PDB entry 7PW5 | electron microscopy, 3.40 A resolution | chains A and C of the 3 polymer chains in the assembly

== Chain A ==
Name: SMG1, Serine/threonine-protein kinase SMG1
Source organism: Homo sapiens
Notes: EC 2.7.11.1
Reference sequence: Q96Q15 (SMG1_HUMAN); residue numbers follow UniProt; this construct covers 311-1638, 1727-1978, 2035-2056, 2088-3661
Amino-acid sequence (3657 residues; numbered 1 to 3661 plus 42 insertion-coded residues; 46 numbers in that range are skipped by the numbering (no residue carries them; nothing is unmodelled there); the number before each row is that of its first residue; a row labelled like 1638A-1638K holds insertion residues (1638A, then the next letters in order); X marks 481 residues of unknown identity (built as UNK)):
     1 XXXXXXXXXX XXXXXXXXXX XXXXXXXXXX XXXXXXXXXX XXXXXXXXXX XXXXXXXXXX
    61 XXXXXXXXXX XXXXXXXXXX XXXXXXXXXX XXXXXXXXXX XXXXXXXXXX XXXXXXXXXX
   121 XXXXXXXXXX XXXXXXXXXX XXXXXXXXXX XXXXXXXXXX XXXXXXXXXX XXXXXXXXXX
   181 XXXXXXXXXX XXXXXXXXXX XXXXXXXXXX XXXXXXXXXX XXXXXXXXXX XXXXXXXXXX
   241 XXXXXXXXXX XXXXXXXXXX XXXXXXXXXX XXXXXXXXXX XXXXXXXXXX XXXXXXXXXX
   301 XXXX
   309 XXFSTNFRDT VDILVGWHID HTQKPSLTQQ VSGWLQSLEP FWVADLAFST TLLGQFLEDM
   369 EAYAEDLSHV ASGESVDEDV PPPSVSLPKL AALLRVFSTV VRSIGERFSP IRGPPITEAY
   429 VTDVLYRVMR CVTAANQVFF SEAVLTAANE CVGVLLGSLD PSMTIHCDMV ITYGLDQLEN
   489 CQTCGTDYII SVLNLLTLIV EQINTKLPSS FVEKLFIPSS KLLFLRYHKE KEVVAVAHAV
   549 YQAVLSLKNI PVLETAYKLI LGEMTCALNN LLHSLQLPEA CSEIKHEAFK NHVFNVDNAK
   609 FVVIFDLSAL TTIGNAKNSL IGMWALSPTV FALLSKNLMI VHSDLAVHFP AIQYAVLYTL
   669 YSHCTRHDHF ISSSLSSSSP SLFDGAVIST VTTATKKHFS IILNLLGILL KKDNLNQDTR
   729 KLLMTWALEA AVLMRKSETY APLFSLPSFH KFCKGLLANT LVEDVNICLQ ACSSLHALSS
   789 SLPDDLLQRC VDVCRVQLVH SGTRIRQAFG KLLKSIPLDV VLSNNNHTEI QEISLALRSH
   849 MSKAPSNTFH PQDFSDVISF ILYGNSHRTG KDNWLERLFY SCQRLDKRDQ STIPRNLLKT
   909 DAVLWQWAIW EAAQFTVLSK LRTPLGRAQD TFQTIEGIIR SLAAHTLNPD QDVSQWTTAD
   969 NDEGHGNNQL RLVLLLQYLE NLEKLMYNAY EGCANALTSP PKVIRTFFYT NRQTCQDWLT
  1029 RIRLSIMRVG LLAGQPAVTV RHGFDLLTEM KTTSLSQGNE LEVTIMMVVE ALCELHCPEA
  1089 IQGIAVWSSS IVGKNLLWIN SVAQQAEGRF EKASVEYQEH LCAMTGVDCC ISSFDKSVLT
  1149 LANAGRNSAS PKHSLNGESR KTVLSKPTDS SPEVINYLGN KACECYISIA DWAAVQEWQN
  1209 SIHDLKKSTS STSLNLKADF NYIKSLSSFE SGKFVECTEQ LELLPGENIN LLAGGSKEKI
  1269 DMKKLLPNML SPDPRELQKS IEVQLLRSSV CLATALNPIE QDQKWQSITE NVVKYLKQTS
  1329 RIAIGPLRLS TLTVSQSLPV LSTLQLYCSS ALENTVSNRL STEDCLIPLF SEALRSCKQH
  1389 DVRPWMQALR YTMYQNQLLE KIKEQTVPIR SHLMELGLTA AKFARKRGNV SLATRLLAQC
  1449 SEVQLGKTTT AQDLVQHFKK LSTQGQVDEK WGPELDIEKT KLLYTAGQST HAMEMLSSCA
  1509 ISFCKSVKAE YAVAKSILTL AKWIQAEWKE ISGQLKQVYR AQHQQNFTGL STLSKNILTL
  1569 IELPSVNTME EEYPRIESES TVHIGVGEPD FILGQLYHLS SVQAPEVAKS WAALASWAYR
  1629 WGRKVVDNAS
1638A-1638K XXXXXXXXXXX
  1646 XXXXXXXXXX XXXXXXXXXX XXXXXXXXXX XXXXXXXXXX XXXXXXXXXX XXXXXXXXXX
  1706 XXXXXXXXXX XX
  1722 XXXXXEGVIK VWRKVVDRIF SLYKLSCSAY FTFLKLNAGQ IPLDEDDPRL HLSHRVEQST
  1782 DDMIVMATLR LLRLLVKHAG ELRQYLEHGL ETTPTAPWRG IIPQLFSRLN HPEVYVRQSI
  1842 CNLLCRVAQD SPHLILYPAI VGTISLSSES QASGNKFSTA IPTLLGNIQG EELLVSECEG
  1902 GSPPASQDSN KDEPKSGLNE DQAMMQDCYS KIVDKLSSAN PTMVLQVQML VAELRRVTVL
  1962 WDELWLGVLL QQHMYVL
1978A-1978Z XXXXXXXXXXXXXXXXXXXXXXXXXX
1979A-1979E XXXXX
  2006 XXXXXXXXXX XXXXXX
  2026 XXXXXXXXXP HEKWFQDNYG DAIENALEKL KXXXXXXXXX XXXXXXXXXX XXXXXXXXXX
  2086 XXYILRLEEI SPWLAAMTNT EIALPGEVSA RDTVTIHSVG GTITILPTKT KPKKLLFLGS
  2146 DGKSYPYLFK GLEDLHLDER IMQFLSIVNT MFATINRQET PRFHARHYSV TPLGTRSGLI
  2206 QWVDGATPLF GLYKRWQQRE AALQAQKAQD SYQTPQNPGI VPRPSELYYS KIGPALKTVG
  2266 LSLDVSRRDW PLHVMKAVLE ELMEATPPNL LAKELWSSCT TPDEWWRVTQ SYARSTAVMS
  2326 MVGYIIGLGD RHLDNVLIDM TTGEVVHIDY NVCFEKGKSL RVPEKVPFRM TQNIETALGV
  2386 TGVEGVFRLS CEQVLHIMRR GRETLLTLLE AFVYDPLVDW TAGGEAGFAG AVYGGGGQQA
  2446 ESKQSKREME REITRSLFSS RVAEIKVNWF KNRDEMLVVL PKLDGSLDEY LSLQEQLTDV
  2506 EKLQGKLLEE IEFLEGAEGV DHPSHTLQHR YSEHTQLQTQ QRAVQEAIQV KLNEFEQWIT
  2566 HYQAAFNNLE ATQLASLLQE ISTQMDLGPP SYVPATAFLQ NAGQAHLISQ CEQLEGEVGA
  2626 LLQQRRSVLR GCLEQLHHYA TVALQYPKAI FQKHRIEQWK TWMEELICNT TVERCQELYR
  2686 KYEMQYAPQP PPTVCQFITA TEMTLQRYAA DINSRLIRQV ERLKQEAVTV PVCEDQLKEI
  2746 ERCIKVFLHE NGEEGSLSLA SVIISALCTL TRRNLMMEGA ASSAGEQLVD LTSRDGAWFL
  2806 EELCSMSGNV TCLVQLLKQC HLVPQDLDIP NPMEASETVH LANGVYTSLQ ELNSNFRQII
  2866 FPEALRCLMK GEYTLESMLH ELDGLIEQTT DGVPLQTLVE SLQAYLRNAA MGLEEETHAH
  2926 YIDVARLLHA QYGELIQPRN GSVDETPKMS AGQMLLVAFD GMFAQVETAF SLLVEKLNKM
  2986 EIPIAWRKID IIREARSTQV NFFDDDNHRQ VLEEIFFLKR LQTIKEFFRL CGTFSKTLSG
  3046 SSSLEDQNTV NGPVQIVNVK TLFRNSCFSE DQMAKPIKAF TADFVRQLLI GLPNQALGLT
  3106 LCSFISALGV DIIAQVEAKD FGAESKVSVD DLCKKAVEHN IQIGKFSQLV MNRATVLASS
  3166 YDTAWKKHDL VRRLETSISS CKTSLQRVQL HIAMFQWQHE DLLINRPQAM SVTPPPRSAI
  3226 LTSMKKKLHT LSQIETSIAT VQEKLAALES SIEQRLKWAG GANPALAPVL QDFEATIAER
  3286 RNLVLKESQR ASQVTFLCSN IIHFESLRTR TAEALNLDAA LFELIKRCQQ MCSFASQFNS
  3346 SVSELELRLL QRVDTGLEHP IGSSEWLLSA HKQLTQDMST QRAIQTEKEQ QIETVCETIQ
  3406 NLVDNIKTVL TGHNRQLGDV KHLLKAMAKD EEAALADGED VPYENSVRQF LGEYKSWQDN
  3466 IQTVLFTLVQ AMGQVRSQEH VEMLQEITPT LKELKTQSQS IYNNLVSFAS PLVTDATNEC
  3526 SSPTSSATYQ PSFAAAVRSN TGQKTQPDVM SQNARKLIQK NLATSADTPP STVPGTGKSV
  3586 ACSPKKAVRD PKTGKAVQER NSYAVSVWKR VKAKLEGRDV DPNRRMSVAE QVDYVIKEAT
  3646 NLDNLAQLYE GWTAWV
Not modelled in the structure: 1-146, 157-161, 176-190, 202-206, 225-228, 245-247, 266, 286-289, 309-310, 325-333, 348-354, 377-391, 413-426, 627-631, 683-697, 878-880, 896-899, 1061-1066, 1100-1102, 1152-1177, 1260-1268, 1306-1312, 1451-1456, 1468-1477, 1553-1557, 1574-1583, 1638A-1638K, 1658-1662, 1678-1702, 1722-1726, 1760-1778, 1866-1922, 1960-1961, 1978A-1978Z, 1979A-1979E, 2026-2034, 2057-2067, 2084-2087, 2096-2099, 2233-2244, 2428-3606
Differences from the reference sequence: conflict Arg743 (Lys in Q96Q15), Ser1209 (Ala in Q96Q15)
Small-molecule neighbours:
  - 88C (1-[4-[4-[2-[[4-chloranyl-3-(diethylsulfamoyl)phenyl]amino]pyrimidin-4-yl]pyridin-2-yl]phenyl]-3-methyl-urea): Lys2155, Asp2159, Leu2160, Asp2163, Tyr2193, Ile2205, Gln2206, Trp2207, Val2208, Ala2211, Pro2213, Asp2339, Leu2342, Ile2353, Asp2354, Asn2356
  - inositol hexakisphosphate (IHP): Lys1386, Arg1433, Lys1434, Lys1489, Tyr1519, Lys1523, Lys1530, Lys1617
UniProt features mapped onto this chain:
  - region: Ile2130 to Lys2136 (G-loop), Gly2332 to Asn2340 (Catalytic loop), His2352 to Thr2376 (Activation loop)
  - natural variant: Ser2171 (S2171C: In a breast pleomorphic lobular carcinoma sample), Ile3239 (I3239T: In a breast infiltrating ductal carcinoma sample), Lys3583 (K3583Q: In a breast infiltrating ductal carcinoma sample)
  - modified residue: Thr3550 (Phosphothreonine), Ser3556 (Phosphoserine), Ser3570 (Phosphoserine), Thr3573 (Phosphothreonine), Thr3577 (Phosphothreonine)
  - mutagenesis: Asp2335 (D2335A: Loss of function)
What the authors report for this chain:
  - specificity-determining residues: Pro2213, Asp2339, Asn2356 (proposed by the authors, not directly observed)

== Chain C ==
Name: Protein SMG9
Source organism: Homo sapiens
Reference sequence: Q9H0W8 (SMG9_HUMAN); residues 1-520 here = UniProt positions 1-520
Amino-acid sequence (520 residues; each row starts with the number of its first residue):
     1 MSESGHSQPG LYGIERRRRW KEPGSGGPQN LSGPGGRERD YIAPWERERR DASEETSTSV
    61 MQKTPIILSK PPAERSKQPP PPTAPAAPPA PAPLEKPIVL MKPREEGKGP VAVTGASTPE
   121 GTAPPPPAAP APPKGEKEGQ RPTQPVYQIQ NRGMGTAAPA AMDPVVGQAK LLPPERMKHS
   181 IKLVDDQMNW CDSAIEYLLD QTDVLVVGVL GLQGTGKSMV MSLLSANTPE EDQRTYVFRA
   241 QSAEMKERGG NQTSGIDFFI TQERIVFLDT QPILSPSILD HLINNDRKLP PEYNLPHTYV
   301 EMQSLQIAAF LFTVCHVVIV VQDWFTDLSL YRFLQTAEMV KPSTPSPSHE SSSSSGSDEG
   361 TEYYPHLVFL QNKARREDFC PRKLRQMHLM IDQLMAHSHL RYKGTLSMLQ CNVFPGLPPD
   421 FLDSEVNLFL VPFMDSEAES ENPPRAGPGS SPLFSLLPGY RGHPSFQSLV SKLRSQVMSM
   481 ARPQLSHTIL TEKNWFHYAA RIWDGVRKSS ALAEYSRLLA
Not modelled in the structure: 1-169, 286-292, 344-360, 436-451, 520
Bound ions: Mg2+: Ser218, Thr253 (together with ATP)
Small-molecule neighbours: ATP (adenosine-5'-triphosphate): Leu212, Gln213, Gly214, Thr215, Gly216, Lys217, Ser218, Met219, Gln233, Ala240, Gln241, Lys246, Asn251, Gln252, Thr253, Pro272, Asn372, Lys373, Pro432, Phe433, Met434, Phe466
UniProt features mapped onto this chain:
  - modified residue: Ser2 (N-acetylserine), Ser4 (Phosphoserine), Ser7 (Phosphoserine), Ser32 (Phosphoserine), Ser53 (Phosphoserine), Ser451 (Phosphoserine)
  - natural variant: Val184 (V184A: In NEDITPO; uncertain significance)

== Chain A / chain C interface ==
Contacting residue pairs (55):
  Val655(A) - Pro381(C)
  Val655(A) - Gly416(C)
  Val655(A) - Leu417(C)
  His656(A) - Pro381(C)
  His656(A) - Phe421(C)
  Tyr662(A) - Tyr460(C)  hydrophobic
  Tyr666(A) - Phe454(C)
  Tyr669(A) - Phe454(C)  hydrophobic
  Tyr669(A) - Leu457(C)  hydrophobic
  Ser670(A) - Phe454(C)
  Asn722(A) - Pro415(C)
  Leu723(A) - Pro415(C)
  Gln725(A) - Pro464(C)
  Gln725(A) - Ser465(C)  hydrogen bond (side chain-backbone)
  Asp726(A) - Gly459(C)
  Asp726(A) - Tyr460(C)
  Asp726(A) - Arg461(C)
  Asp726(A) - Gly462(C)  hydrogen bond (side chain-backbone)
  Lys729(A) - Pro458(C)
  Leu730(A) - Leu457(C)  hydrophobic
  Thr733(A) - Leu453(C)
  Thr733(A) - Leu457(C)
  Glu737(A) - Leu453(C)
  Glu737(A) - Phe454(C)
  His858(A) - Gln201(C)
  His858(A) - Asp203(C)  salt bridge
  His858(A) - Arg482(C)
  Pro859(A) - Gln201(C)
  Gln860(A) - Gln201(C)
  Ser863(A) - Leu171(C)
  Ser867(A) - Leu171(C)
  His875(A) - Pro173(C)
  His875(A) - Arg176(C)  hydrogen bond (backbone-side chain)
  Arg876(A) - Gln262(C)
  Thr877(A) - Arg176(C)
  Thr877(A) - Gln262(C)
  Arg885(A) - Ser225(C)  hydrogen bond (side chain-backbone)
  Arg885(A) - Glu263(C)  salt bridge
  Tyr888(A) - Ser475(C)
  Tyr888(A) - Met478(C)
  Tyr888(A) - Ser479(C)  hydrogen bond (backbone-side chain)
  Ser889(A) - Glu263(C)
  Ser889(A) - Arg482(C)  hydrogen bond (backbone-side chain)
  Gln891(A) - Ser479(C)
  Arg892(A) - Asp203(C)  salt bridge
  Arg892(A) - Ser479(C)
  Arg892(A) - Met480(C)
  Arg892(A) - Ala481(C)
  Arg892(A) - Arg482(C)
  Leu893(A) - Thr405(C)
  Leu893(A) - Gln476(C)
  Leu893(A) - Ser479(C)  hydrogen bond (backbone-backbone)
  Leu893(A) - Met480(C)  hydrophobic
  Asp894(A) - Ala481(C)
  Arg903(A) - Gln476(C)
Also at the interface, not in a pair above, chain A (37 interface residues in all): Val604, Pro658, Ala659, Thr673, Asp721, Leu736, Leu886
Also at the interface, not in a pair above, chain C (43 interface residues in all): Leu172, Leu199, Thr202, Thr261, Ile265, Arg382, Leu406, Gln410, Pro452, His463, Ser468, Lys472

== Summary ==
The interface between chain A and chain C involves 37 residues on one side and 43 on the other; the contacts
include 7 hydrogen bonds and 3 salt bridges. Polar pairs include His858(A)-Asp203(C), Arg885(A)-Glu263(C) and
Arg892(A)-Asp203(C). Ligands of chain A: inositol hexakisphosphate and compound 88C. The paper reports
specificity determinants Pro2213(A), Asp2339(A) and Asn2356(A).
Chain A is SMG1, Serine/threonine-protein kinase SMG1 and chain C is Protein SMG9, both from Homo sapiens; the
structure, Human SMG1-8-9 kinase complex with AlphaFold predicted SMG8 C-terminus, bound to a SMG1 inhibitor,
was determined by electron microscopy (same publication as 7PW4, 7PW6, 7PW7, 7PW8 and 7PW9).
